Entry 4M9X (X-ray diffraction, 3.34 A resolution); this record covers chains A and C of the 4 polymer chains in the assembly.

Chain A:
Molecule: Cell death protein 4
From: Caenorhabditis elegans
Reference sequence: P30429 (CED4_CAEEL); residue numbers follow UniProt; this construct covers 1-549
Sequence (549 residues; row label = number of the first residue in the row):
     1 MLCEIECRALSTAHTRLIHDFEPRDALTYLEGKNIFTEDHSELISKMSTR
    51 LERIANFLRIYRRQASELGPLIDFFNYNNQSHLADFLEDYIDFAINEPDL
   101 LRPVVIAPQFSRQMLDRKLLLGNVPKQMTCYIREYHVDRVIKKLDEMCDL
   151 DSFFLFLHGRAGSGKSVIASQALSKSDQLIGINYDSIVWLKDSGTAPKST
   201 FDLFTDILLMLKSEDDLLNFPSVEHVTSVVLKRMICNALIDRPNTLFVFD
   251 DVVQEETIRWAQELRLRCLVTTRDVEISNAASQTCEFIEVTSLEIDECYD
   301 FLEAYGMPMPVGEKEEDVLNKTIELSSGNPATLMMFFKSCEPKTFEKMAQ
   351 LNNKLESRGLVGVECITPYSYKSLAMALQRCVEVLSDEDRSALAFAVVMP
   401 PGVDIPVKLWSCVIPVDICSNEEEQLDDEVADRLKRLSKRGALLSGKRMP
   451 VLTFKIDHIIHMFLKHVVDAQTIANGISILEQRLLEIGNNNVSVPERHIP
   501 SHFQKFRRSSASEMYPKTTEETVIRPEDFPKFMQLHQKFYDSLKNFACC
Unresolved in the structure: 418-423, 488-520
Ion coordination: Mg2+: Ser166, Asp250 (together with ATP)
Small-molecule neighbours: ATP (adenosine-5'-triphosphate): Met128, Tyr131, Arg133, Arg160, Ala161, Gly162, Ser163, Gly164, Lys165, Ser166, Val167, Gln171, Asp251, Arg273, Phe301, Tyr305, Pro330, Ala331, Met334, Thr367, Pro368, Tyr369
Swiss-Prot annotation at these positions:
  - binding site (ATP): Tyr131, Gly162, Gly164, Lys165, Ser166, Val167, Arg273, Thr367, Tyr369
  - binding site (Mg(2+)): Ser166
Reported in the primary citation:
  - mutagenesis - A394W: abolished catalytic activity (autocatalytic processing of CED-3)
  - mutagenesis - A394W: unchanged catalytic activity (protease activity of the processed CED-3)
  - mutagenesis - L2F, G162E, S163F: decreased stability (proposed by the authors, not directly observed)

Chain C:
Molecule: CED-3 fragment
Sequence (8 residues; row label = number of the first residue in the row):
   748 PLFNFLCG
Unresolved in the structure: 755

How chain A and chain C interact:
Residue-residue contacts (13; chain A residue first):
  Gln379(A) with Phe752(C); Leu753(C); Cys754(C), hydrogen bond (side chain-backbone)
  Val382(A) with Phe750(C), hydrophobic
  Glu383(A) with Leu753(C)
  Arg390(A) with Phe750(C)
  Ala394(A) with Phe750(C), hydrophobic
  Val467(A) with Phe750(C), hydrophobic; Asn751(C), hydrogen bond (backbone-backbone); Cys754(C), hydrophobic
  Val468(A) with Phe750(C), hydrophobic
  Asp469(A) with Pro748(C); Leu749(C)
Interface residues without a listed pair, chain A (10 interface residues in all): Leu393, Phe463
From the paper, about this interface:
  - interface residues, chain A: Val382(A), Leu393(A), Phe463(A)
  - hot spots on chain A (mutagenesis) - A394W: decreased binding to CED-3 fragment (chain C)

In short:
Chain A and chain C form an interface of 10 and 7 residues respectively, with 2 hydrogen bonds. Polar pairs
include Gln379(A)-Cys754(C) and Val467(A)-Asn751(C). Ligands of chain A: ATP. The paper reports that L2F,
G162E and S163F of chain A reduce stability; interface residues Val382(A), Leu393(A) and Phe463(A).
Here chain A is Cell death protein 4 (Caenorhabditis elegans) and chain C is CED-3 fragment. Entry 4M9X
(Crystal structure of CED-4 bound CED-3 fragment) was determined by X-ray diffraction (same publication as
4M9S, 4M9Y, 4M9Z and 4M9R).
